2GIH - chains E and B of the 4 polymer chains in the assembly; structure by X-ray diffraction, 2.50 A resolution.

Chain E:
Molecule: 14-nt DNA strand
Sequence (14 nucleotides; row label = number of the first residue in the row):
     1 GCCGGTCGAC CGGC
Bound ions: Ca2+: DG8 (shared with Asp-114(B), Asp-127(B), Val-128(B) of chain B)

Chain B:
Molecule: Type II restriction enzyme HincII
Source organism: Haemophilus influenzae
Notes: EC 3.1.21.4
UniProt: P17743 (T2C2_HAEIN); residue numbers follow UniProt; this construct covers 2-258
Chain sequence (257 residues; each row starts with the number of its first residue):
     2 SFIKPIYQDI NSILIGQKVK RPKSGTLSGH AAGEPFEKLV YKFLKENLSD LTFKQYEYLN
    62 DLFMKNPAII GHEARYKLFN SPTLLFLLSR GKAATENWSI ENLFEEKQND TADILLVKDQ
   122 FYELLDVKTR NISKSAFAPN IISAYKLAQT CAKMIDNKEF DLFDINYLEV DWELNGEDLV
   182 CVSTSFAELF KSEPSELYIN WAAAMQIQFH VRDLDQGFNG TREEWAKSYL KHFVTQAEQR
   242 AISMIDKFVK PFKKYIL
Not modelled in the structure: 23-28
Construct notes: conflict Thr-130 (Arg in P17743), Trp-173 (Ser in P17743); engineered mutation Phe-138 (Gln in P17743)
Bound ions: Ca2+: Asp-114, Asp-127, Val-128 (shared with DG8(E) of chain E)

How chain E and chain B interact:
Contacting residue pairs (39):
  DG5(E) with Asn-110(B), hydrogen bond to the base; Tyr-146(B), phosphate contact; Met-206(B), sugar contact
  DT6(E) with Asn-110(B), sugar contact; Ser-144(B), hydrogen bond to the phosphate; Tyr-146(B), phosphate contact; Lys-147(B), hydrogen bond to the phosphate; Ala-205(B), base contact; Met-206(B), phosphate contact; Gln-207(B), sugar contact
  DC7(E) with Gln-109(B), sugar contact; Asn-110(B), sugar contact; Asp-111(B), sugar contact; Ile-143(B), phosphate contact; Ser-144(B), hydrogen bond to the phosphate; Lys-147(B), salt bridge to the phosphate; Ala-205(B), base contact; Gln-207(B), hydrogen bond to the phosphate
  DG8(E) with Asp-114(B), phosphate contact; Asp-127(B), phosphate contact; Lys-129(B), salt bridge to the phosphate; Asn-141(B), hydrogen bond to the base
  DA9(E) with Val-128(B), phosphate contact; Lys-129(B), phosphate contact; Thr-130(B), hydrogen bond to the phosphate; Pro-140(B), base contact; Asn-141(B), hydrogen bond to the base; Ala-204(B), base contact; Gln-209(B), base contact
  DC10(E) with Ala-32(B), sugar contact; Asn-132(B), phosphate contact; Phe-138(B), stacking on the base; Ala-139(B), hydrogen bond to the base; Trp-173(B), phosphate contact; Gln-209(B), base contact
  DC11(E) with Lys-135(B), salt bridge to the phosphate; Ser-136(B), base contact; Ala-137(B), hydrogen bond to the base; Phe-138(B), stacking on the base
Interface residues without a listed pair, chain B (31 interface residues in all): Thr-112, Arg-131, Ile-142, Gln-150

Overview:
7 residues of chain E face 31 of chain B across their interface; the contacts include 10 hydrogen bonds, 3
salt bridges and 2 aromatic stacking contacts. Among the polar pairs are DG5(E)/Asn-110(B), DG8(E)/Asn-141(B)
and DA9(E)/Asn-141(B). Asp-114(B), Asp-127(B), Val-128(B) and DG8(E) form the Ca2+ site.
Chain E is a 14-nt DNA strand and chain B is Type II restriction enzyme HincII (Haemophilus influenzae); the
structure, Q138F HincII bound to cognate DNA GTCGAC and Ca2+, was determined by X-ray diffraction, deposited
together with 2GIE, 2GIG, 2GII and 2GIJ.
